Entry 7Z42 (X-ray diffraction, 2.42 A resolution); this record covers chains A and V of the 6 polymer chains in the assembly.

Chain A:
Name: Polymerase acidic protein
From: Influenza B virus
Notes: EC 3.1.-.-; engineered mutation(s): K135A
UniProt: Q5V8Z9 (Q5V8Z9_9INFB); numbering as in UniProt (aligned over 1-726)
Sequence (751 residues; row label = number of the first residue in the row; numbers below 1 keep their minus sign (Gly-13 is residue -13)):
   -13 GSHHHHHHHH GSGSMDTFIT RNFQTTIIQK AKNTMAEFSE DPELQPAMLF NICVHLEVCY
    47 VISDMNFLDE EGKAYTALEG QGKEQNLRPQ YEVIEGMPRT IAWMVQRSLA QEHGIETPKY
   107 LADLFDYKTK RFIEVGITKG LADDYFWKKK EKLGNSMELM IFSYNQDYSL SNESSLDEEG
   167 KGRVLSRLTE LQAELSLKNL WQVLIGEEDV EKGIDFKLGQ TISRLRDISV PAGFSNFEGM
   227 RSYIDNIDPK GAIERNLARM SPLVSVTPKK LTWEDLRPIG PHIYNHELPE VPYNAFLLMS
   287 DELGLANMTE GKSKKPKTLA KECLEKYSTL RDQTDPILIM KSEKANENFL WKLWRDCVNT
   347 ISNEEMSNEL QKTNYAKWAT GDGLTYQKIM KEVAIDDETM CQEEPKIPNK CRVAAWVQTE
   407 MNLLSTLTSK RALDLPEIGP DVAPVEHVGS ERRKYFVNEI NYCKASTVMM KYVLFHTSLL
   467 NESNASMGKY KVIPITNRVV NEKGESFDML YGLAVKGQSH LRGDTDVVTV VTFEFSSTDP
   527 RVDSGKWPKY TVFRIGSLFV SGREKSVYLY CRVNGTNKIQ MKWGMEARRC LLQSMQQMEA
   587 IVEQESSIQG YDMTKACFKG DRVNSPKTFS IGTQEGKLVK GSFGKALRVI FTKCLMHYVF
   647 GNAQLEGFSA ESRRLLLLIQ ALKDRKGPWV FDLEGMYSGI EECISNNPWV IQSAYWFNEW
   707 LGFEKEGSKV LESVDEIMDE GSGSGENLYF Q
Disordered / not traced: -13 to -1, 193-194, 723-737
Sequence notes: expression tag (-13 to 0, 727-737)
Reported in the primary citation:
  - contacts within the chain: Tyr597-Asp607 (hydrogen bond)
  - mutagenesis - R608A: decreased catalytic activity
  - mutagenesis - K450A: unchanged growth
  - mutagenesis - K450A: unchanged catalytic activity
  - mutagenesis - K416E: decreased growth

Chain V:
Molecule: 13-nt RNA strand
Sequence (13 nucleotides; each row starts with the number of its first residue):
     1 AGUAGUAACA AGA

Chain A / chain V interface:
Pairs across the interface - 44 pairs, chain A then chain V:
  Lys330(A) - A1(V)  salt bridge to the phosphate
  Lys330(A) - G2(V)  phosphate contact
  Trp364(A) - A1(V)  sugar contact
  Ala365(A) - A1(V)  base contact
  Thr366(A) - A1(V)  base contact
  Thr366(A) - A10(V)  sugar contact
  Gly367(A) - A1(V)  hydrogen bond to the base
  Gly367(A) - A10(V)  hydrogen bond to the sugar
  Gly367(A) - A11(V)  phosphate contact
  Asp368(A) - A11(V)  phosphate contact
  Gly369(A) - A11(V)  hydrogen bond to the phosphate
  Leu370(A) - A1(V)  base contact
  Leu370(A) - A10(V)  base contact
  Leu370(A) - A11(V)  hydrogen bond to the phosphate
  Thr371(A) - A10(V)  hydrogen bond to the phosphate
  Thr371(A) - A11(V)  hydrogen bond to the phosphate
  Thr371(A) - G12(V)  phosphate contact
  Tyr372(A) - A10(V)  base contact
  Pro391(A) - U6(V)  base contact
  Lys392(A) - A4(V)  base contact
  Lys392(A) - G5(V)  base contact
  Ile393(A) - G5(V)  base contact
  Pro394(A) - G5(V)  sugar contact
  Gln504(A) - A11(V)  hydrogen bond to the sugar
  His506(A) - A11(V)  stacking on the base
  Arg508(A) - A11(V)  hydrogen bond to the sugar
  Arg508(A) - G12(V)  sugar contact
  Asp512(A) - C9(V)  sugar contact
  Val513(A) - G2(V)  base contact
  Val513(A) - U3(V)  base contact
  Val513(A) - C9(V)  hydrogen bond to the sugar
  Thr515(A) - A1(V)  hydrogen bond to the base
  Lys535(A) - U3(V)  phosphate contact
  Arg558(A) - U3(V)  salt bridge to the phosphate
  Val559(A) - A1(V)  base contact
  Val559(A) - G2(V)  hydrogen bond to the sugar
  Asn560(A) - G2(V)  hydrogen bond to the sugar
  Asn560(A) - U3(V)  sugar contact
  Gly561(A) - G2(V)  sugar contact
  Gly561(A) - U3(V)  hydrogen bond to the sugar
  Thr562(A) - U3(V)  sugar contact
  Gln566(A) - A4(V)  hydrogen bond to the phosphate
  Asn648(A) - G5(V)  base contact
  Asn692(A) - G5(V)  hydrogen bond to the base
Other interface residues (no listed pair), chain A (32 interface residues in all): Gln388, Asn395, Gln650
Other interface residues (no listed pair), chain V (11 interface residues in all): A7

Summary:
The interface between chain A and chain V involves 32 residues on one side and 11 on the other, with 15
hydrogen bonds, 2 salt bridges and 1 aromatic stacking contact. Polar pairs include Gly367(A)-A1(V),
Thr515(A)-A1(V) and Asn692(A)-G5(V). From the paper: R608A of chain A reduces catalytic activity; contacts
within the chain involving Asp607(A) and Tyr597(A); 3 substitutions were tested in all.
Chain A is Polymerase acidic protein (Influenza B virus) and chain V is a 13-nt RNA strand; the structure,
Influenza B polymerase with Pol II pSer5 CTD peptide mimic bound in site 2B, was determined by X-ray
diffraction, deposited together with 7Z43.
